5IP9 - chains B and L of the 13 polymer chains in the assembly; structure by X-ray diffraction, 3.90 A resolution.

== Chain B ==
Protein: DNA-directed RNA polymerase II subunit RPB2
From: Saccharomyces cerevisiae
Notes: EC 2.7.7.6
Reference sequence: P08518 (RPB2_YEAST); residues 2-1224 here = UniProt positions 2-1224
Sequence (1223 residues; row label = number of the first residue in the row):
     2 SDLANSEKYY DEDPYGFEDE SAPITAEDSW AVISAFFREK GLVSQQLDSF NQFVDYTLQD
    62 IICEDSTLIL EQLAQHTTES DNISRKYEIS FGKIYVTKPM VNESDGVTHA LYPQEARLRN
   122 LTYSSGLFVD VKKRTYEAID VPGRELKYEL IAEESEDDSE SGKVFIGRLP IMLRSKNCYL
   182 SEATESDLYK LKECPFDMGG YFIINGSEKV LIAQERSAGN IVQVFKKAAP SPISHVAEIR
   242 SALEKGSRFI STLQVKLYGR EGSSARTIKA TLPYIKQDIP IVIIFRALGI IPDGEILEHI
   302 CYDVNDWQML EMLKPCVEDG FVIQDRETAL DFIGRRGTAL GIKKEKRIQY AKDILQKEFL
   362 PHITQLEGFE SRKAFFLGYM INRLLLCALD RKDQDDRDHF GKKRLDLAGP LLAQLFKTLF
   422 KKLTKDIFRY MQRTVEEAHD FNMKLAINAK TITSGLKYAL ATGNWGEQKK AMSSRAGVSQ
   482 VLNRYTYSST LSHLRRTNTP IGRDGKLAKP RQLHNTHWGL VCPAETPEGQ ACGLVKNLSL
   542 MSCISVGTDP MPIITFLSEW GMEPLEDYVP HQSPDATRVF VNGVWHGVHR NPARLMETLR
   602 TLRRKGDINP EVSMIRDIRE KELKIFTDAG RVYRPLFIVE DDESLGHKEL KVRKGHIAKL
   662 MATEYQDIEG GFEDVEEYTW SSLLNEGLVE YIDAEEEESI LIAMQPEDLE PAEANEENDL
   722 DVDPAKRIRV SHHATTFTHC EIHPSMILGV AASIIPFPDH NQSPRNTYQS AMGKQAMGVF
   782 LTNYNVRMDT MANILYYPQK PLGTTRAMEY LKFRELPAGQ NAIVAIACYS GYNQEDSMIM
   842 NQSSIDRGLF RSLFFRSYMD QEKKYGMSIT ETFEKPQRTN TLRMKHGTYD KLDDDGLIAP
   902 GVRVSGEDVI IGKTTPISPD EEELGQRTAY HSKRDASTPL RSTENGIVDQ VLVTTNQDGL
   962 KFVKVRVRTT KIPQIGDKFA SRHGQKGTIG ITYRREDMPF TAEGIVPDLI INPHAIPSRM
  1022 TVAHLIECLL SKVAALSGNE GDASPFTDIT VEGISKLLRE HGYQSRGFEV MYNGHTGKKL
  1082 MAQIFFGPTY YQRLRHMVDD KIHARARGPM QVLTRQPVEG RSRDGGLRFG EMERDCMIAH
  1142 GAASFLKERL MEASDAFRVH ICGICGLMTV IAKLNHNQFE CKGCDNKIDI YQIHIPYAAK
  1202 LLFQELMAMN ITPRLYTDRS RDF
Unresolved in the structure: 2-19, 71-89, 135-163, 438-445, 504-506, 669-677, 716-721, 920-932
Ion coordination: Zn2+: Cys1163, Cys1166, Cys1182, Cys1185

== Chain L ==
Protein: DNA-directed RNA polymerases I, II, and III subunit RPABC4
From: Saccharomyces cerevisiae
Reference sequence: P40422 (RPAB4_YEAST); residue numbers follow UniProt; this construct covers 25-70
Sequence (46 residues; numbered 25 to 70; the number before each row is that of its first residue):
    25 ATLKYICAEC SSKLSLSRTD AVRCKDCGHR ILLKARTKRL VQFEAR
Ion coordination: Zn2+: Cys31, Cys34, Cys48, Cys51

== Chain B / chain L interface ==
Pairs across the interface - 49 pairs, chain B then chain L:
  Glu104(B) - Arg47(L)  salt bridge
  Glu104(B) - Arg54(L)  salt bridge
  Asp106(B) - Arg47(L)
  His110(B) - Arg54(L)  hydrogen bond
  Glu116(B) - His53(L)  salt bridge
  Glu116(B) - Arg54(L)  salt bridge
  Leu119(B) - Ile55(L)  hydrophobic
  Arg120(B) - Arg54(L)
  Lys193(B) - Ala32(L)  hydrogen bond (side chain-backbone)
  Lys193(B) - Glu33(L)
  Arg852(B) - Arg70(L)  hydrogen bond (side chain-backbone)
  Thr873(B) - Arg42(L)
  Phe874(B) - Arg42(L)
  Glu875(B) - Arg42(L)  salt bridge
  Lys892(B) - Arg63(L)
  Asp894(B) - Lys58(L)  salt bridge
  Asp895(B) - Arg42(L)  hydrogen bond (backbone-side chain)
  Asp896(B) - Tyr29(L)  hydrogen bond
  Asp896(B) - Lys58(L)  salt bridge
  Leu898(B) - Lys58(L)  hydrogen bond (backbone-side chain)
  Ile899(B) - Lys58(L)
  Ala900(B) - Lys58(L)
  Ala900(B) - Thr61(L)
  Pro901(B) - Lys58(L)
  Pro901(B) - Ala59(L)
  Pro901(B) - Arg60(L)
  Gly902(B) - Arg60(L)
  Gly902(B) - Thr61(L)
  Gly902(B) - Val65(L)
  Val903(B) - Thr61(L)  hydrogen bond (backbone-side chain)
  Val903(B) - Arg63(L)
  Arg904(B) - Gln66(L)  hydrogen bond (side chain-backbone)
  Arg904(B) - Phe67(L)
  Arg904(B) - Glu68(L)  salt bridge
  Gln951(B) - Leu57(L)
  Val952(B) - Leu57(L)
  Val952(B) - Lys58(L)  hydrogen bond (backbone-backbone)
  Leu953(B) - Ile55(L)  hydrophobic
  Leu953(B) - Leu56(L)
  Val954(B) - Tyr29(L)  hydrophobic
  Val954(B) - Arg54(L)
  Val954(B) - Leu56(L)  hydrogen bond (backbone-backbone)
  Thr955(B) - Val46(L)
  Thr955(B) - Arg54(L)
  Thr955(B) - Ile55(L)
  Thr955(B) - Leu56(L)
  Thr956(B) - Val46(L)
  Thr956(B) - Arg54(L)
  Lys962(B) - Arg42(L)
Interface residues without a listed pair, chain B (34 interface residues in all): Gly107, Lys191, Asp847, Ile948, Arg969

== In short ==
Chain B and chain L form an interface of 34 and 21 residues respectively; the contacts include 10 hydrogen
bonds and 8 salt bridges. Polar contacts include Glu104(B)-Arg47(L), Glu104(B)-Arg54(L) and
Glu116(B)-His53(L). Cys1163(B), Cys1166(B), Cys1182(B) and Cys1185(B) form the Zn2+ site.
Chain B is DNA-directed RNA polymerase II subunit RPB2 and chain L is DNA-directed RNA polymerases I, II, and
III subunit RPABC4, both from Saccharomyces cerevisiae; the structure, Structure of RNA Polymerase II-TFIIF
complex, was determined by X-ray diffraction (same publication as 5FYW, 5FZ5 and 5IP7).
